PDB entry 7CUN | electron microscopy, 3.50 A resolution | chains D and I of the 12 polymer chains in the assembly

[Chain D]
Name: Integrator complex subunit 4
From: Homo sapiens
UniProt: Q96HW7 (INT4_HUMAN); residue numbers follow UniProt; this construct covers 1-963
Chain sequence (963 residues; numbered 1 to 963; the number before each row is that of its first residue):
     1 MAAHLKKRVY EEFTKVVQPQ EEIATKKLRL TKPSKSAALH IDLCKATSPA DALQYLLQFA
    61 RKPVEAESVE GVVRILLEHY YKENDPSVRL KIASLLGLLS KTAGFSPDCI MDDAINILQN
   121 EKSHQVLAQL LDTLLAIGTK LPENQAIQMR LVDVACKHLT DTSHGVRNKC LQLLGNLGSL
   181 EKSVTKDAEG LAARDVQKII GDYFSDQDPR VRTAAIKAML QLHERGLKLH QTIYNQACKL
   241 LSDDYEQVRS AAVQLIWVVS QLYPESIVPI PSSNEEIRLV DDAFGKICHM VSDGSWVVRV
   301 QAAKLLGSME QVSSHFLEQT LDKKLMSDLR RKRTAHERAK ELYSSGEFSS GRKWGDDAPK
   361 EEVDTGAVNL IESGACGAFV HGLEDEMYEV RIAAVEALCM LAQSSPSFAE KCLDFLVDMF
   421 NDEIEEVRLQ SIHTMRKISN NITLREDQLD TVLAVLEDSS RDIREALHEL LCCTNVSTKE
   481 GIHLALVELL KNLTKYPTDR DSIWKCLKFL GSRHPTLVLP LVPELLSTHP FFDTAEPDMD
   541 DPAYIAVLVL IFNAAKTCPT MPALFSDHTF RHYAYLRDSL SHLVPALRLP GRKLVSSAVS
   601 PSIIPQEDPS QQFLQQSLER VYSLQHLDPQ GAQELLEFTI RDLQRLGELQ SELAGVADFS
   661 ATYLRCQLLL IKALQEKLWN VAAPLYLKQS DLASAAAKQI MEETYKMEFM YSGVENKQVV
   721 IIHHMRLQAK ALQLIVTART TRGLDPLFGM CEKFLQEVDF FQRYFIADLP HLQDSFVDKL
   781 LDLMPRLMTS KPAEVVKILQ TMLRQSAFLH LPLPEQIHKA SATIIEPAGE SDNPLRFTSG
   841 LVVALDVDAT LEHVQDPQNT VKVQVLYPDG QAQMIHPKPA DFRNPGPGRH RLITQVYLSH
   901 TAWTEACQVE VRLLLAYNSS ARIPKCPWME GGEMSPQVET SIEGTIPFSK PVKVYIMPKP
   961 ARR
Unresolved in the structure: 1-32, 183-195, 268-289, 344-372, 595-607, 937-963
Curated features (UniProtKB/Swiss-Prot):
  - modified residue: Lys26 (N6-acetyllysine)
  - cross-link: Lys791 (Glycyl lysine isopeptide (Lys-Gly) (interchain with G-Cter in SUMO1))
  - mutagenesis: His164 to Arg167 (Decreased processing activity of the Integrator complex), Arg210 (R210A: Decreased processing activity of the Integrator complex)

[Chain I]
Name: Integrator complex subunit 9
From: Homo sapiens
UniProt: Q9NV88 (INT9_HUMAN); residue numbers follow UniProt; this construct covers 1-658
Chain sequence (658 residues; each row starts with the number of its first residue):
     1 MKLYCLSGHP TLPCNVLKFK STTIMLDCGL DMTSTLNFLP LPLVQSPRLS NLPGWSLKDG
    61 NAFLDKELKE CSGHVFVDSV PEFCLPETEL IDLSTVDVIL ISNYHCMMAL PYITEHTGFT
   121 GTVYATEPTV QIGRLLMEEL VNFIERVPKA QSASLWKNKD IQRLLPSPLK DAVEVSTWRR
   181 CYTMQEVNSA LSKIQLVGYS QKIELFGAVQ VTPLSSGYAL GSSNWIIQSH YEKVSYVSGS
   241 SLLTTHPQPM DQASLKNSDV LVLTGLTQIP TANPDGMVGE FCSNLALTVR NGGNVLVPCY
   301 PSGVIYDLLE CLYQYIDSAG LSSVPLYFIS PVANSSLEFS QIFAEWLCHN KQSKVYLPEP
   361 PFPHAELIQT NKLKHYPSIH GDFSNDFRQP CVVFTGHPSL RFGDVVHFME LWGKSSLNTV
   421 IFTEPDFSYL EALAPYQPLA MKCIYCPIDT RLNFIQVSKL LKEVQPLHVV CPEQYTQPPP
   481 AQSHRMDLMI DCQPPAMSYR RAEVLALPFK RRYEKIEIMP ELADSLVPME IKPGISLATV
   541 SAVLHTKDNK HLLQPPPRPA QPTSGKKRKR VSDDVPDCKV LKPLLSGSIP VEQFVQTLEK
   601 HGFSDIKVED TAKGHIVLLQ EAETLIQIEE DSTHIICDND EMLRVRLRDL VLKFLQKF
Unresolved in the structure: 1-4, 552-581
Curated features (UniProtKB/Swiss-Prot):
  - motif: Lys566 to Arg570 (Nuclear localization signal)
  - binding site (1D-myo-inositol hexakisphosphate): Lys2, Phe19, Lys510, Arg511
  - cross-link: Lys58 (Glycyl lysine isopeptide (Lys-Gly) (interchain with G-Cter in SUMO2))
  - mutagenesis: Glu280 to Arg290 (Abolished interaction with BRAT1), Ser283 (S283M: Abolished interaction with BRAT1; S283R: Decreased interaction with INTS11 and BRAT1), Lys566 to Arg570 (Decreased localization in the nucleus), Thr633 to Ile635 (Abolished interaction with INTS11), Arg644 to Arg648 (Abolished interaction with INTS11), Arg644 (R644E: Abolished interaction with INTS11)

[Chain D / chain I interface]
Pairs across the interface (40):
  Pro49(D) with Arg501(I), hydrogen bond (backbone-side chain)
  Ala50(D) with Arg501(I)
  Leu53(D) with Arg500(I); Arg501(I)
  Gln54(D) with Arg500(I)
  Leu57(D) with Arg500(I)
  Ala60(D) with Glu89(I)
  Arg61(D) with Glu87(I)
  Lys169(D) with Ser94(I)
  Gln207(D) with Val540(I); Ser541(I); Ala542(I); Val543(I); Leu544(I)
  Arg210(D) with Cys28(I), hydrogen bond (side chain-backbone)
  Tyr245(D) with Phe206(I), hydrogen bond (side chain-backbone)
  Gln247(D) with Thr122(I)
  Arg836(D) with Ser384(I)
  Thr838(D) with Phe387(I)
  Gly840(D) with His407(I); Leu411(I)
  Leu841(D) with Ile379(I); Phe383(I), hydrophobic; His407(I)
  Val842(D) with Asn51(I); Ile379(I)
  Tyr867(D) with Asn51(I)
  Gln873(D) with Asn51(I); Leu52(I)
  His876(D) with Pro148(I); Lys149(I)
  Pro877(D) with Pro148(I)
  Lys878(D) with Glu145(I); Pro148(I)
  Gln895(D) with His380(I)
  Tyr897(D) with Asn51(I); Arg146(I); His380(I)
  Leu898(D) with Asn51(I), hydrogen bond (backbone-side chain)
  Ser899(D) with Asn51(I), hydrogen bond (backbone-side chain)
Other interface residues (no listed pair), chain D (33 interface residues in all): Leu56, Lys91, His124, Asp206, Pro209, Val843, Pro879
Other interface residues (no listed pair), chain I (36 interface residues in all): Cys5, Leu6, Ser50, Leu90, Asp92, Val147, Ser176, Leu205, Gly207, Gly381

[In short]
33 residues of chain D and 36 residues of chain I are in contact, with 5 hydrogen bonds. Polar pairs include
Pro49(D)-Arg501(I), Arg210(D)-Cys28(I) and Tyr245(D)-Phe206(I). UniProt lists 5 mutagenesis sites on chain D;
4 residues binding 1D-myo-inositol hexakisphosphate and 24 mutagenesis sites on chain I.
Chain D is Integrator complex subunit 4 and chain I is Integrator complex subunit 9, both from Homo sapiens;
the structure, The structure of human Integrator-PP2A complex, was determined by electron microscopy.
